3SI0 - chain A; structure by X-ray diffraction, 2.10 A resolution.

== Chain A ==
Protein: Glutaminyl-peptide cyclotransferase
Source organism: Homo sapiens
Notes: EC 2.3.2.5
UniProtKB: Q16769 (QPCT_HUMAN); numbering as in UniProt (aligned over 38-361)
Chain sequence (330 residues; each row starts with the number of its first residue):
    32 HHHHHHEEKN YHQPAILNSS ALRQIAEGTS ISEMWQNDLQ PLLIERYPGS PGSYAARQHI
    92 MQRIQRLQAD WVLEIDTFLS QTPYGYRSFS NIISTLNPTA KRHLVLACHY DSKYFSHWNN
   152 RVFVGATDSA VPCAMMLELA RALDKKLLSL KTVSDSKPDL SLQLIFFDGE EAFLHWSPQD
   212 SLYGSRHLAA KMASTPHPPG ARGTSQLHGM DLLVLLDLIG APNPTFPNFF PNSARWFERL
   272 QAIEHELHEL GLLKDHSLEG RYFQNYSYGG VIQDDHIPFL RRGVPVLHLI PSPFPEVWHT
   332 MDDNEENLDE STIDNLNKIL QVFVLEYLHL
Disordered / not traced: 32-37, 147-149, 183-189
Construct notes: expression tag (32-37)
Disulfide bonds: Cys139-Cys164
Glycans and other covalent adducts: N-acetylglucosamine (NAG) linked to Asn49
Ion coordination: Zn2+: Asp159, Glu202, His330 (together with imidazole)
Swiss-Prot annotation at these positions:
  - active site (Proton acceptor): Glu201, Asp248
  - binding site (Zn(2+)): Asp159, Glu202, His330
  - glycosylation (N-linked (GlcNAc...) asparagine): Asn49, Asn296
  - natural variant: Arg54 (R54W: Lowers activity by approximately 30%)
  - mutagenesis: Lys144 (K144A: Lowers activity by approximately 40%), Phe146 (F146A: Lowers activity by approximately 30%), Ser160 (S160A: Reduces activity by about 50%; S160G: Reduces activity by 96%), Glu201 (E201D: Reduces activity by about 98%; E201L/Q: Abolishes activity), Trp207 (W207L: Greatly lowers activity), Asp248 (D248A: Reduces activity by 99%; D248Q: Abolishes activity), Gln304 (Q304L: Lowers activity by approximately 35%), Asp305 (D305A/E/L: Abolishes activity; D305N: Reduces activity by 99%), His319 (H319L: Reduces activity by 87%), Phe325 (F325A: Greatly lowers activity), Trp329 (W329A: Abolishes activity)

== In short ==
N-acetylglucosamine is covalently linked to Asn49. Asp159, Glu202 and His330 coordinate Zn2+. From UniProt:
active-site residues Glu201 and Asp248, 3 Zn2+-binding residues and 11 mutagenesis sites.
Chain A is Glutaminyl-peptide cyclotransferase (Homo sapiens); the structure, Structure of glycosylated human
glutaminyl cyclase, was determined by X-ray diffraction (same publication as 3SI1 and 3SI2).
